Entry 7N1I (electron microscopy, 4.20 A resolution (low resolution: residue-level contacts below are approximate; hydrogen-bond / salt-bridge calls are withheld)); this record covers chains L and J of the 12 polymer chains in the assembly.

# Chain L (and J)
Molecule: Capsid
From: Venezuelan equine encephalitis virus
Notes: chain J of this document is another copy of the same molecule, construct and numbering; everything in this record applies to it too
Reference sequence: A0A0C4MX98 (A0A0C4MX98_9VIRU); numbering as in UniProt (aligned over 114-275)
Chain sequence (162 residues; row label = number of the first residue in the row):
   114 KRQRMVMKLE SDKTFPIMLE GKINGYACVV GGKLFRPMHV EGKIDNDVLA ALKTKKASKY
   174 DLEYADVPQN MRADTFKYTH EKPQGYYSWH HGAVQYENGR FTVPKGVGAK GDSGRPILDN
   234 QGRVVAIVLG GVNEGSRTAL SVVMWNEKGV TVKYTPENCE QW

# Interface between chain L and chain J
Residue-residue contacts (11):
  E210(L) with K190(J)
  V245(L) with Q182(J)
  N246(L) with N183(J)
  E247(L) with Q182(J); A186(J)
  G248(L) with N183(J); A186(J)
  S249(L) with A186(J)
  R250(L) with A186(J)
  P269(L) with Q182(J)
  E270(L) with Q182(J)

# In short
The interface between chain L and chain J involves 9 residues on one side and 4 on the other.
Chain L and chain J are both Capsid (Venezuelan equine encephalitis virus); the structure, CryoEM structure of
Venezuelan equine encephalitis virus VLP, was determined by electron microscopy (same publication as 7N1H).
